PDB entry 5UL9 | X-ray diffraction, 2.78 A resolution | chains A and B

[Chain A (and B)]
Molecule: Transporter, NadC family
Source organism: Vibrio cholerae serotype O1 (strain ATCC 39315 / El Tor Inaba N16961)
Notes: chain B of this document is another copy of the same molecule, construct and numbering; everything in this record applies to it too
Reference sequence: Q9KNE0 (Q9KNE0_VIBCH); residue numbers follow UniProt; this construct covers 18-462
Sequence (445 residues; row label = number of the first residue in the row):
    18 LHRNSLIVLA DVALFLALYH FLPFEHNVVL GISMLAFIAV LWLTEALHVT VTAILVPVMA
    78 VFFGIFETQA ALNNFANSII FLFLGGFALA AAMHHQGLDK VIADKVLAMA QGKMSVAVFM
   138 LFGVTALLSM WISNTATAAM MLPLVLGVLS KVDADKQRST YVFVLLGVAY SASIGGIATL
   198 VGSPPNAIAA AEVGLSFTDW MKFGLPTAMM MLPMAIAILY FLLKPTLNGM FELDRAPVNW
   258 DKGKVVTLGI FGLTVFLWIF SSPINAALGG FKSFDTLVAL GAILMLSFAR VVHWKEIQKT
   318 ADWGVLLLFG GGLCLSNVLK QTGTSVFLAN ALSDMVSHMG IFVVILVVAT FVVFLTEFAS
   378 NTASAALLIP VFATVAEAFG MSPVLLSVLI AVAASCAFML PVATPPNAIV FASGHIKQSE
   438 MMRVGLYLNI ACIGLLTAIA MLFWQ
Ion coordination: Na+ site 1: S146, S150, N151, G199; Na+ site 2: T373, A376, N378, A420
Reported in the primary citation:
  - binding site for citric acid: N151, T152, P201, V322, S377, N378, T379
  - specificity-determining residues: P201, T379 (proposed by the authors, not directly observed)
  - mutagenesis - S146A (Kd 36.9 mM): decreased binding to Na+
  - mutagenesis - T373A (Kd >800 mM): abolished binding to Na+

[Interface between chain A and chain B]
Contacting residue pairs - 69 pairs, chain A then chain B:
  H19(A) with R307(B)
  N21(A) with R307(B)
  V25(A) with F305(B), hydrophobic
  A63(A) with R307(B)
  H65(A) with W311(B)
  T67(A) with W311(B)
  V68(A) with L301(B), hydrophobic; S304(B)
  I71(A) with L297(B), hydrophobic
  L72(A) with L301(B), hydrophobic
  V75(A) with L301(B), hydrophobic
  V78(A) with F288(B); L294(B), hydrophobic
  F79(A) with F288(B); L294(B), hydrophobic
  E84(A) with K289(B)
  T85(A) with K289(B); S290(B), hydrogen bond (side chain-backbone); L294(B)
  Q86(A) with A93(B), hydrogen bond (side chain-backbone); N94(B); S95(B), hydrogen bond (side chain-backbone)
  L89(A) with A93(B); S95(B); F98(B), hydrophobic
  N90(A) with N90(B); A93(B)
  F92(A) with F98(B), hydrophobic
  A93(A) with Q86(B), hydrogen bond (backbone-side chain); L89(B); N90(B); A93(B), hydrophobic
  N94(A) with Q86(B)
  S95(A) with Q86(B), hydrogen bond (backbone-side chain); L89(B)
  F98(A) with L89(B), hydrophobic; F92(B), hydrophobic
  F288(A) with V78(B); F79(B)
  K289(A) with E84(B); T85(B)
  S290(A) with T85(B), hydrogen bond (backbone-side chain)
  L294(A) with V78(B), hydrophobic; F79(B), hydrophobic; T85(B)
  L297(A) with I71(B), hydrophobic
  L301(A) with V68(B); L72(B), hydrophobic; V75(B), hydrophobic
  S304(A) with V68(B)
  F305(A) with V25(B), hydrophobic
  R307(A) with H19(B); N21(B); A63(B)
  W311(A) with H65(B); T67(B); G321(B); L324(B), hydrophobic
  Q315(A) with A318(B), hydrogen bond (side chain-backbone); D319(B), hydrogen bond; W320(B); G321(B), hydrogen bond (side chain-backbone)
  A318(A) with Q315(B), hydrogen bond (backbone-side chain)
  D319(A) with Q315(B), hydrogen bond
  W320(A) with Q315(B); W320(B)
  G321(A) with W311(B); Q315(B), hydrogen bond (backbone-side chain)
  L324(A) with W311(B), hydrophobic
Interface residues without a listed pair, chain A (44 interface residues in all): S22, L26, L64, L101, T293, I300
Interface residues without a listed pair, chain B (44 interface residues in all): S22, L26, L64, L101, T293, I300

[In short]
The chain A/chain B interface involves 44 residues from each chain, with 12 hydrogen bonds. Among the polar
pairs are T85(A)-S290(B), Q86(A)-A93(B) and Q86(A)-S95(B). S146(A), S150(A), N151(A) and G199(A) coordinate
Na+ site 1. From the paper: a binding site for citric acid at N151(A), T152(A) and P201(A) among others; S146A
of chain A reduces binding to Na+.
Chain A and chain B are both Transporter, NadC family (Vibrio cholerae serotype O1 (strain ATCC 39315 / El Tor
Inaba N16961)); the structure, Structure and function of the divalent anion/Na+ symporter from Vibrio cholerae
and a humanized variant, was determined by X-ray diffraction together with 5UL7, 5ULD and 5ULE from the same
study.
